Entry 7BDP (X-ray diffraction, 1.75 A resolution); this record covers chains A and P.

[Chain A]
Molecule: 14-3-3 protein sigma
Organism: Homo sapiens
UniProt: P31947 (1433S_HUMAN); numbering as in UniProt (aligned over 1-248)
Amino-acid sequence (252 residues; each row starts with the number of its first residue; numbers below 1 keep their minus sign (Ala-3 is residue -3)):
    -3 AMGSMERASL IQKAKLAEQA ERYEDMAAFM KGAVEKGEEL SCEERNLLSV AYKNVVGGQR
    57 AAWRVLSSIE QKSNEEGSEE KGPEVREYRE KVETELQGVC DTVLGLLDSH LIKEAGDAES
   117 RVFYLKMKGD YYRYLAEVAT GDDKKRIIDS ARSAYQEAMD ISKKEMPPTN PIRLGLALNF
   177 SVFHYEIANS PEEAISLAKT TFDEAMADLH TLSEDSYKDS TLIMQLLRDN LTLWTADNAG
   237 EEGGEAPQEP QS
Unresolved in the structure: 71-77, 232-248
Differences from the reference sequence: expression tag (-3 to 0)
Modified residues: Cys38 (S-hydroxycysteine; CSO)
UniProt features mapped onto this chain:
  - site (Interaction with phosphoserine on interacting protein): Arg56, Arg129
  - modified residue (Phosphoserine): Ser5, Ser74, Ser248
Covalently attached groups: LvD1017 (TJB) linked to Asn42, Lys122
Metal / ion sites: Mg2+: Glu35, Glu110, Glu188
Small-molecule neighbours: LvD1017 (TJB; 2-chloranyl-4-(2-phenylimidazol-1-yl)benzaldehyde): Cys38, Ser45, Glu115, Phe119, Pro167, Ile168, Gly171, Asp215, Ile219

[Chain P]
Molecule: Peptidyl-prolyl cis-trans isomerase NIMA-interacting 1
Notes: EC 5.2.1.8
UniProt: Q13526 (PIN1_HUMAN); numbering as in UniProt (aligned over 61-77)
Amino-acid sequence (17 residues; row label = number of the first residue in the row):
    61 LVKHSQSRRP SSWRQEK
Unresolved in the structure: 61-68, 76-77
Modified residues: Ser72 (phosphoserine; SEP)
UniProt features mapped onto this chain:
  - modified residue: Ser71 (Phosphoserine)
  - mutagenesis: Lys63 (K63A: Loss of peptidyl-prolyl cis/trans isomerase activity. No effect on the interaction with IRAK3/IRAK-M. Abolishes IL33-mediated increase of IRAK3/IRAK-M protein levels), Ser71 (S71D/E: Loss of peptidyl-prolyl cis/trans isomerase activity, nuclear localization and cellular function)

[How chain A and chain P interact]
Contacting residue pairs - 19 pairs, chain A then chain P:
  Asn42(A) - Gln75(P)  hydrogen bond
  Val46(A) - Gln75(P)
  Arg56(A) - Ser72(P)
  Arg129(A) - Ser72(P)
  Tyr130(A) - Ser72(P)
  Leu174(A) - Ser71(P)
  Leu174(A) - Ser72(P)
  Leu174(A) - Trp73(P)
  Asn175(A) - Ser72(P)
  Asn175(A) - Trp73(P)  hydrogen bond (side chain-backbone)
  Val178(A) - Ser71(P)
  Glu182(A) - Arg69(P)
  Glu182(A) - Pro70(P)
  Ile219(A) - Trp73(P)
  Asn226(A) - Pro70(P)
  Asn226(A) - Ser71(P)  hydrogen bond (side chain-backbone)
  Leu229(A) - Arg69(P)
  Leu229(A) - Pro70(P)  hydrophobic
  Trp230(A) - Pro70(P)  hydrophobic
Also at the interface, not in a pair above, chain A (18 interface residues in all): Lys49, Arg60, Lys122, Gly171, Leu222
Also at the interface, not in a pair above, chain P (7 interface residues in all): Arg74

[Overview]
The interface between chain A and chain P involves 18 residues on one side and 7 on the other, with 3 hydrogen
bonds. Polar pairs include Asn42(A)-Gln75(P), Asn175(A)-Trp73(P) and Asn226(A)-Ser71(P). Covalently linked
LvD1017: at Lys122(A). Curated annotation (UniProt) lists 2 mutagenesis sites on chain P.
Chain A is 14-3-3 protein sigma (Homo sapiens) and chain P is Peptidyl-prolyl cis-trans isomerase
NIMA-interacting 1; the structure, 14-3-3 sigma with Pin1 binding site pS72 and covalently bound LvD1017, was
determined by X-ray diffraction together with 7AOG, 7AXN, 7AYF, 7AZ1, 7AZ2, 7BDT and 17 further entries from
the same study.
